9I8M - chains D and E of the 27 polymer chains in the assembly; structure by electron microscopy, 4.30 A resolution (low resolution: residue-level contacts below are approximate; hydrogen-bond / salt-bridge calls are withheld).

Chain D:
Name: Gamma-tubulin complex component 3 homolog
Organism: Xenopus laevis
Reference sequence: O73787 (GCP3_XENLA); numbering as in UniProt (aligned over 1-906)
Chain sequence (906 residues; row label = number of the first residue in the row):
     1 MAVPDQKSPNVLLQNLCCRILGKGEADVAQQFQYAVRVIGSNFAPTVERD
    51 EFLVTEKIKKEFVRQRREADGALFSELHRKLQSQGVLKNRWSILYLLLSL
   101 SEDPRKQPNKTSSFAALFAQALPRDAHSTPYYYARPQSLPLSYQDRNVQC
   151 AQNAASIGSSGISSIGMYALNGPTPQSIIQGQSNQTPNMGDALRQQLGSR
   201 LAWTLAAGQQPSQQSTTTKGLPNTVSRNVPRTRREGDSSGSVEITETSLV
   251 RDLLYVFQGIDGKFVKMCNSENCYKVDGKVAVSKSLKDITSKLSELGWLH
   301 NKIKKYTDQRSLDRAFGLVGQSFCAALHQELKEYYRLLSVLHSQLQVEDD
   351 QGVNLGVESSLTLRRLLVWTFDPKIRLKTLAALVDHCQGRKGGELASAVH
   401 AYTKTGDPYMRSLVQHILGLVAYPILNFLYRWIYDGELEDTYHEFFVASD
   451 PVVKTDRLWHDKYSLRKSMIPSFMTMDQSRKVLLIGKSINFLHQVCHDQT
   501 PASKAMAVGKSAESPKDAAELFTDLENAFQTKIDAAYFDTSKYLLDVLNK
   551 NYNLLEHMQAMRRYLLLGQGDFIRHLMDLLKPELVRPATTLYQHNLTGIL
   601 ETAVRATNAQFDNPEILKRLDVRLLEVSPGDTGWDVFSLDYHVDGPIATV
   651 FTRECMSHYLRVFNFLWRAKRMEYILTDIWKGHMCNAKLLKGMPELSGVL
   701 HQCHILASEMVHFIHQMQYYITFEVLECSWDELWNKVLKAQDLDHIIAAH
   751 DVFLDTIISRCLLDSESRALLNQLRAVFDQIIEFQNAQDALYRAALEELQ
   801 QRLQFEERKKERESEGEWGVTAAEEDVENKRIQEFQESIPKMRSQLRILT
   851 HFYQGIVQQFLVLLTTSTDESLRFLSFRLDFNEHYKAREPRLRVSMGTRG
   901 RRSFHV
Disordered / not traced: 1-245, 349-358, 491-523, 543-906

Chain E:
Name: Gamma-tubulin complex component
Organism: Xenopus laevis
Reference sequence: A0A8J0T6B8 (A0A8J0T6B8_XENLA); numbering as in UniProt (aligned over 1-896)
Chain sequence (896 residues; each row starts with the number of its first residue):
     1 MSEFRIHHDVNELISLLHVFGLEGADVYIDLLQKNRTPYVTTSVSTHSAK
    51 VKIAEFSRTPDDFLKKYEELKSKNTRNLDPLVYLLSKLIEDKETLQYLQQ
   101 NAKDKAELATSSVTSVSLPIAPNTSKISMQELEELRRQLETATVAVSCSH
   151 QPVEVLRKFLRDKLNKKHTGHPVPVFPSWVYERPALTGDFMSFSNPSTDV
   201 TVSIGTLPLPSQETCLVEDLLYILIGVDGRYISVQPLVGRQSRSFSVEQN
   251 LDSSVKELVNRILPVATNYSTVTRFVEENSSFEYGQVNHALGAAMRTLGK
   301 EYMILISQLEHLQRQGLLSLQKLWFYIQPTLRTMEVLASIATSLNKGECF
   351 GGATLSLLHDRTFGYTGDSQAQELCLYLTKAASAPYFDILERWIYRGIIN
   401 DPYSEFMVEEHELQKEKIQEDYNDKYWDQRYTIVQQQIPSFLQKVADKIL
   451 STGKYLNVVRECGHDVTCPDAKEITYTLKEQAYVERIEKAYNYASKVLLD
   501 FLMEEEELVAHLRSIKHYFLMDQGDFFVHFMDLTEEELKKPVDDIIPTRL
   551 EALLELALRMSTANTDPFKDDLKIELMPHDLITQLLRVLAIETHQEKALI
   601 NSDPTELALSGLESFSFDYIVKWPLSLIINRKALTRYQMLFRHMFYCKHV
   651 ERLLCNVWISNKTAKQFSLHSAKWFAGAFTLRQRMLNFVQNIQYYMMFEV
   701 MEPTWHILEKNLKSASNIDDVLSHHTSFLDNCLKDCMLTNPELLKIFSKL
   751 MSVCVMFTNCLQRFTQSMQVQTEMEHLTLEHGTMMGPPTQCERTEEALKK
   801 KLTSKYLEEHIDKFPSSFGFESTINNFDSNFSAHLMDLLDKLSMYSTSDC
   851 EHSMINIIYRLDFNGFYTERLKQLSSERNQKSAPLLGPAQHAVSTK
Disordered / not traced: 1-208, 412-426, 459-480, 499-896

Chain D / chain E interface:
Contacting residue pairs - 54 pairs, chain D then chain E:
  Arg-251(D) with Leu-209(E); Pro-210(E); Glu-213(E)
  Leu-254(D) with Gln-321(E)
  Tyr-255(D) with Glu-213(E); Ser-254(E); Leu-258(E); Gln-321(E)
  Gln-258(D) with Arg-261(E); Gln-321(E)
  Ile-260(D) with Glu-257(E)
  Asp-261(D) with Glu-257(E)
  Gly-262(D) with Ser-254(E); Glu-257(E)
  Lys-263(D) with Leu-209(E)
  Arg-310(D) with Glu-335(E); Tyr-365(E); Asp-368(E)
  Leu-312(D) with Tyr-365(E)
  Asp-313(D) with Ser-339(E); Arg-361(E); Tyr-365(E)
  Arg-314(D) with Gly-364(E); Tyr-365(E)
  Leu-318(D) with Phe-363(E); Gly-364(E); Thr-366(E)
  Ser-322(D) with Gly-367(E)
  Ala-325(D) with Asp-368(E)
  His-328(D) with Gln-328(E); Arg-332(E)
  Lys-332(D) with Phe-325(E); Gln-328(E); Pro-329(E)
  Tyr-335(D) with Arg-261(E); Trp-324(E); Gln-328(E)
  Arg-336(D) with Phe-325(E)
  Ser-339(D) with Lys-322(E)
  His-342(D) with Glu-213(E); Ser-319(E); Gln-321(E)
  Ser-343(D) with Lys-322(E)
  Gln-346(D) with Pro-210(E); Leu-317(E)
  Glu-348(D) with Gly-316(E); Leu-317(E)
  Tyr-423(D) with Ser-369(E); Gln-372(E)
  Pro-424(D) with Thr-366(E); Gly-367(E)
  Asn-427(D) with Thr-366(E)
  Glu-439(D) with Phe-363(E); Gln-481(E)
Other interface residues (no listed pair), chain D (29 interface residues in all): Lys-304
Other interface residues (no listed pair), chain E (30 interface residues in all): Ser-253

Summary:
The interface between chain D and chain E involves 29 residues on one side and 30 on the other.
Chain D is Gamma-tubulin complex component 3 homolog and chain E is Gamma-tubulin complex component, both from
Xenopus laevis; the structure, NEDD1-bound native vertebrate gamma-tubulin ring complex from Xenopus laevis,
focused reconstruction, was determined by electron microscopy.
